PDB entry 4CBL | X-ray diffraction, 3.05 A resolution | chain A

# Chain A
Protein: Serine protease NS3
From: Classical swine fever virus
Notes: EC 3.4.21.113, 3.6.1.15, 3.6.4.13; fragment: helicase domain, 1792-2280
UniProtKB: P19712 (POLG_CSFVA); residues 203-691 here correspond to UniProt positions 1792-2280 (UniProt number = residue number + 1589)
Chain sequence (509 residues; row label = number of the first residue in the row):
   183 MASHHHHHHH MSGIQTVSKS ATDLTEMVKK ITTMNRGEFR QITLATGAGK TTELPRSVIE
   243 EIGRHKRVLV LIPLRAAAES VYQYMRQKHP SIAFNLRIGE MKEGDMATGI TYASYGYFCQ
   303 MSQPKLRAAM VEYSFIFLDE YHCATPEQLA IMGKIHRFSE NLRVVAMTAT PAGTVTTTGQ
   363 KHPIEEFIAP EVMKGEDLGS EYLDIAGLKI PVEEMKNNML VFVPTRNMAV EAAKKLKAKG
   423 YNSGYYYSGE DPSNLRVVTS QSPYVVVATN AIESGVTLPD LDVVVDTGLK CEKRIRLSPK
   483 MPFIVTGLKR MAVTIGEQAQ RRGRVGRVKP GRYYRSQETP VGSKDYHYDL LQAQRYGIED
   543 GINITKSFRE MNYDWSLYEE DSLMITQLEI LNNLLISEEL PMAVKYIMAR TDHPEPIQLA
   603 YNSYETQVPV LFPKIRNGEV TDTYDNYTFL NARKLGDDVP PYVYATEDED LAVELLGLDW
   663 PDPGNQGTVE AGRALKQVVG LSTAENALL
Not modelled in the structure: 183-202, 356, 430-433, 690-691
Differences from the reference sequence: expression tag (183-202); engineered mutation Y588 (Asn2177 in P10725)
Curated features (UniProtKB/Swiss-Prot):
  - motif: D321 to H324 (DEAH box)
  - binding site (ATP): L226 to T233
  - site: L683, S684 (Cleavage)
  - glycosylation (N-linked (GlcNAc...) asparagine): N545, N628

# Summary
UniProt lists 8 ATP-binding residues.
Chain A is Serine protease NS3 (Classical swine fever virus); the structure, Pestivirus NS3 helicase, was
determined by X-ray diffraction, deposited together with 4CBG, 4CBH, 4CBI and 4CBM.
